6P63 - chains A and C; structure by X-ray diffraction, 2.40 A resolution.

Chain A (and C):
Name: Siderophore Synthetase Type C DesD
Organism: Streptomyces coelicolor
Notes: chain C of this document is another copy of the same molecule, construct and numbering; everything in this record applies to it too
UniProtKB: Q9L069 (Q9L069_STRCO); residues 1-595 here = UniProt positions 1-595
Sequence (595 residues; numbered 1 to 595; the number before each row is that of its first residue):
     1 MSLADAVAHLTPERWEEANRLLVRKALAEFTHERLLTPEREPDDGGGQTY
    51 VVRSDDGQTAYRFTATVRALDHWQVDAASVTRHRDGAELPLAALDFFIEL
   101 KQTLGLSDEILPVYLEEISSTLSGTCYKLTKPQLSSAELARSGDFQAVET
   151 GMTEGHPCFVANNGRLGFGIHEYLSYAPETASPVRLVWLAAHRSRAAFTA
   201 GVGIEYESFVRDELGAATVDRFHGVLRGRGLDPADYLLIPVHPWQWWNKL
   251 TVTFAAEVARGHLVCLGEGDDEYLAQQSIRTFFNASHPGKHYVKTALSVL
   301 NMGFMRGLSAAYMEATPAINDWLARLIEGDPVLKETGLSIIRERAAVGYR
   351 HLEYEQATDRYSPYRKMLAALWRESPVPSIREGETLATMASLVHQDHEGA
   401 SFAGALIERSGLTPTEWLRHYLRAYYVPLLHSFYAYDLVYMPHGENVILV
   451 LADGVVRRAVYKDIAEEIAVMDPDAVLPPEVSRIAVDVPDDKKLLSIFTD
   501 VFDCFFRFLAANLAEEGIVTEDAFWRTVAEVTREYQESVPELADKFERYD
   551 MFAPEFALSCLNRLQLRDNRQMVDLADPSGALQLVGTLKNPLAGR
Disordered / not traced: 1 (chain C: fully traced)
Metal / ion sites: Mg2+: E445, N446 (together with adenosine monophosphate)
Small-molecule neighbours: adenosine monophosphate (AMP): G155, H156, P157, N162, Q277, S278, I279, N301, M302, R306, A390, M441, H443, G444, E445, N446, D463, E467
What the authors report for this chain:
  - binding site for adenosine monophosphate: Q277, R306, H443, E445, N446, D463
  - conformationally variable residues (loop rearrangement): H443 to N446
  - mutagenesis - R306Q: abolished catalytic activity
  - catalytic residues: R306 (by similarity / conservation)
  - catalytic residues: E467 (proposed by the authors, not directly observed)

How chain A and chain C interact:
Pairs across the interface (76):
  L3(A) with W246(C); W247(C), hydrophobic; C265(C), hydrophobic; G267(C); E268(C)
  A6(A) with W247(C), hydrophobic
  V7(A) with W246(C), hydrophobic; T251(C)
  L10(A) with A259(C)
  T11(A) with A259(C)
  P12(A) with A259(C)
  W15(A) with A256(C), hydrophobic; A259(C), hydrophobic; R260(C)
  D95(A) with E353(C)
  I98(A) with E353(C); Q356(C)
  L111(A) with A357(C), hydrophobic
  P112(A) with Y354(C), hydrogen bond (backbone-side chain); A357(C); T358(C); Y364(C), hydrophobic
  V113(A) with Y364(C)
  L115(A) with Y354(C); A357(C), hydrophobic
  E116(A) with T253(C), hydrogen bond; Y354(C), hydrogen bond (backbone-side chain); Y364(C), hydrogen bond
  S119(A) with V252(C)
  S123(A) with A255(C)
  F168(A) with V252(C)
  G169(A) with W247(C)
  I170(A) with W247(C), hydrogen bond (backbone-backbone); T251(C)
  H171(A) with W247(C); N248(C)
  W246(A) with L3(C)
  W247(A) with S2(C); L3(C), hydrophobic; A6(C), hydrophobic; G169(C); I170(C), hydrogen bond (backbone-backbone); H171(C)
  N248(A) with G169(C); H171(C)
  T251(A) with V7(C); I170(C)
  V252(A) with S119(C); F168(C); I170(C)
  T253(A) with E116(C), hydrogen bond; S119(C)
  A255(A) with S123(C)
  A256(A) with W15(C), hydrophobic
  A259(A) with L10(C); T11(C); P12(C); W15(C), hydrophobic
  R260(A) with W15(C)
  C265(A) with M1(C); L3(C), hydrophobic
  L266(A) with M1(C)
  G267(A) with L3(C)
  E268(A) with L3(C)
  E353(A) with D95(C); I98(C)
  Y354(A) with P112(C); L115(C); E116(C)
  Q356(A) with I98(C)
  A357(A) with L111(C), hydrophobic; L115(C), hydrophobic
  T358(A) with P112(C)
  Y364(A) with P112(C), hydrophobic; V113(C); E116(C), hydrogen bond
Interface residues without a listed pair, chain A (49 interface residues in all): S2, L94, S120, L166, E172, V187, V225, V258, H351
Interface residues without a listed pair, chain C (50 interface residues in all): A4, L94, D108, S120, L166, E172, V187, V258, H351

In short:
The interface between chain A and chain C involves 49 residues on one side and 50 on the other; the contacts
include 8 hydrogen bonds. Polar contacts include P112(A)-Y354(C), E116(A)-T253(C) and E116(A)-Y354(C). Ligands
of chain A: adenosine monophosphate. The paper reports catalytic residues R306(A) and E467(A); R306Q of chain
A abolishes catalytic activity.
Both chains are Siderophore Synthetase Type C DesD (Streptomyces coelicolor). Entry 6P63 (Wild-type NIS
synthetase DesD bound to AMP and substrate analog cadaverine) was determined by X-ray diffraction together
with 6XRC from the same study.
